PDB entry 2EVU | X-ray diffraction, 2.30 A resolution | chain A

# Chain A
Molecule: Aquaporin aqpM
From: Methanothermobacter marburgensis str. Marburg
UniProt: Q9C4Z5 (AQPM_METTM); residues 1-246 here = UniProt positions 1-246
Sequence (246 residues; each row starts with the number of its first residue):
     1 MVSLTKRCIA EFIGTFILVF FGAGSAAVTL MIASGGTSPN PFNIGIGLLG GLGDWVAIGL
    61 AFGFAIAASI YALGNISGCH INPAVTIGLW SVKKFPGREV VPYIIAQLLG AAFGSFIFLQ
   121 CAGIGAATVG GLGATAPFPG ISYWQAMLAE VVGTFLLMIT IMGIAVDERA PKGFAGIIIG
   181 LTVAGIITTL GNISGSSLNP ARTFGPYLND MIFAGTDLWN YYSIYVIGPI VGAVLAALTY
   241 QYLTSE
Disordered / not traced: 246
Swiss-Prot annotation at these positions:
  - motif: Asn82 to Ala84 (NPA 1), Asn199 to Ala201 (NPA 2)
From the paper describing this entry:
  - binding site for glycerol: Asn82, Gly133, Asn199
  - specificity-determining residues: Phe62, Ile187, Ser196, Arg202
  - self-association interface (contacts with another copy of this molecule): Ala33 to Gly51

# In short
The paper reports a binding site for glycerol at Asn82, Gly133 and Asn199; specificity determinants Phe62,
Ile187 and Ser196 among others.
Chain A is Aquaporin aqpM (Methanothermobacter marburgensis str. Marburg); the structure, Crystal structure of
aquaporin AqpM at 2.3A resolution, was determined by X-ray diffraction, deposited together with 2F2B.
